PDB entry 7N3A | X-ray diffraction, 1.50 A resolution | chain A

[Chain A]
Molecule: Gamma-crystallin S
From: Homo sapiens
UniProt: P22914 (CRYGS_HUMAN); residues 2-178 here = UniProt positions 2-178
Sequence (178 residues; numbered 1 to 178; the number before each row is that of its first residue):
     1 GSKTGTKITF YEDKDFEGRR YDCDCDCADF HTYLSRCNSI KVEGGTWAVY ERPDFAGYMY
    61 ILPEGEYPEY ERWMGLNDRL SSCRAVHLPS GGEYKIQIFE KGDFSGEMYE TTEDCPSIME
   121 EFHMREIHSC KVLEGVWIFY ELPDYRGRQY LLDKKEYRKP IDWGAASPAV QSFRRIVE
Unresolved in the structure: 1-4, 178
Differences from the reference sequence: expression tag (1); engineered mutation D15 (Asn in P22914), E17 (Gln in P22914), D54 (Asn in P22914), E64 (Gln in P22914), E71 (Gln in P22914), E93 (Gln in P22914), E107 (Gln in P22914), E121 (Gln in P22914), D144 (Asn in P22914)
Swiss-Prot annotation at these positions:
  - region: S2 to G5 (N-terminal arm)
  - modified residue: S2 (N-acetylserine)
  - natural variant: F10 to Y11 (sequence variant, change not given here; In CTRCT20; uncertain significance), G18 (G18V: In CTRCT20), D26 (D26G: In CTRCT20; uncertain significance), S39 (S39C: In CTRCT20; uncertain significance)
Cystine bridges: C23-C27
What the authors report for this chain:
  - contacts within the chain: C23-C27

[In short]
The paper reports contacts within the chain involving C23 and C27.
Chain A is Gamma-crystallin S (Homo sapiens); the structure, Crystal structure of 9-site deamidated variant of
human gamma(S)-crystallin, was determined by X-ray diffraction (same publication as 7N36, 7N37, 7N38, 7N39 and
7N3B).
